Entry 9IZW (electron microscopy, 3.12 A resolution); this record covers chains A and C of the 4 polymer chains in the assembly.

== Chain A (and C) ==
Protein: Methylmalonate-semialdehyde/malonate-semialdehyde dehydrogenase [acylating], mitochondrial
Source organism: Homo sapiens
Notes: EC 1.2.1.27; chain C of this document is another copy of the same molecule, construct and numbering; everything in this record applies to it too
UniProt: Q02252 (MMSA_HUMAN); residues 2-503 here correspond to UniProt positions 34-535 (UniProt number = residue number + 32)
Chain sequence (509 residues; numbered 1 to 509; the number before each row is that of its first residue):
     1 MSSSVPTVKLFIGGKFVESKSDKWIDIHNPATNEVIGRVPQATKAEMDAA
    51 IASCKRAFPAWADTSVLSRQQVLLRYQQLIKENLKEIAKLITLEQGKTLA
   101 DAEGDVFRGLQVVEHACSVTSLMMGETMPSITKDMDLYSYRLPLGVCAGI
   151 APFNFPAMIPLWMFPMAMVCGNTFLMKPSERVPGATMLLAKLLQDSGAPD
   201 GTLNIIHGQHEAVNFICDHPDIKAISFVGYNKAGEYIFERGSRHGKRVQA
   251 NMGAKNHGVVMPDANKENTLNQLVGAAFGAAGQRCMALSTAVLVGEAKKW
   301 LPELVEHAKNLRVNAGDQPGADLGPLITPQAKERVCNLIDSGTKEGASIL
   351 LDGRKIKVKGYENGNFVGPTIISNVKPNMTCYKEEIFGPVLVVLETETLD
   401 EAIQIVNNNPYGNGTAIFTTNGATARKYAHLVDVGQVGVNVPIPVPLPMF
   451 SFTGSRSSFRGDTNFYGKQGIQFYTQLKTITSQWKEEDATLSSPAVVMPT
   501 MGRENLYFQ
Unresolved in the structure: 1-2, 502-509
Differences from the reference sequence: initiating methionine (1); engineered mutation Tyr230 (Ser262 in Q02252); expression tag (504-509)
Curated features (UniProtKB/Swiss-Prot):
  - active site: Cys285 (Nucleophile)
  - binding site (NAD(+)): Ala151, Phe153, Lys177, Glu180, Arg181, Glu385
  - modified residue: Lys15 (N6-acetyllysine), Lys20 (N6-acetyllysine), Lys23 (N6-acetyllysine), Lys44 (N6-acetyllysine), Lys55 (N6-acetyllysine), Lys85 (N6-acetyllysine), Lys97 (N6-acetyllysine), Lys266 (N6-acetyllysine), Lys298 (N6-acetyllysine), Lys299 (N6-acetyllysine), Lys332 (N6-acetyllysine), Lys344 (N6-acetyllysine), Ser348 (Phosphoserine), Lys359 (N6-succinyllysine), Lys468 (N6-acetyllysine), Lys485 (N6-succinyllysine)

== How chain A and chain C interact ==
Contacting residue pairs (12; chain A residue first):
  Pro129(A) with Thr127(C)
  Thr420(A) with Asn421(C), hydrogen bond (backbone-side chain)
  Asn421(A) with Thr420(C); Asn421(C); Gly422(C), hydrogen bond (backbone-backbone)
  Gly422(A) with Thr420(C), hydrogen bond (backbone-backbone); Asn421(C); Gly422(C)
  Ala489(A) with Ala489(C)
  Thr490(A) with Leu491(C)
  Leu491(A) with Ala489(C); Leu491(C)
Other interface residues (no listed pair), chain C (7 interface residues in all): Thr490

== Overview ==
Chain A and chain C each contribute 7 residues to their interface, with 3 hydrogen bonds. Polar contacts
include Thr420(A)-Asn421(C), Asn421(A)-Gly422(C) and Gly422(A)-Thr420(C). Curated annotation (UniProt) lists
active-site residue Cys285(A) and 6 NAD+-binding residues on chain A.
Both chains are Methylmalonate-semialdehyde/malonate-semialdehyde dehydrogenase [acylating], mitochondrial
(Homo sapiens). Entry 9IZW (Cryo-EM structure of ALDH6A1-S262Y) was determined by electron microscopy (same
publication as 9IZU, 9IZV and 9IZX).
